PDB entry 7WLC | electron microscopy, 4.00 A resolution | chains E and H of the 3 polymer chains in the assembly

[Chain E]
Protein: Spike protein S1
Organism: Severe acute respiratory syndrome coronavirus 2
UniProt: P0DTC2 (SPIKE_SARS2); residue numbers follow UniProt; this construct covers 330-530
Amino-acid sequence (201 residues; each row starts with the number of its first residue):
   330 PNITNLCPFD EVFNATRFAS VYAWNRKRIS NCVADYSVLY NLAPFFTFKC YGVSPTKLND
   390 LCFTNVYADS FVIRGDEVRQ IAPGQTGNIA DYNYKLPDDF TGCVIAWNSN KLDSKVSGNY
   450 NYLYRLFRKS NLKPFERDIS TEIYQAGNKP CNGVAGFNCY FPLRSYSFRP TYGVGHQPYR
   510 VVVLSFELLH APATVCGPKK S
Disulfide bonds: C336-C361, C379-C432, C391-C525, C480-C488
Sequence notes: variant D339 (Gly in P0DTC2), L371 (Ser in P0DTC2), P373 (Ser in P0DTC2), F375 (Ser in P0DTC2), N417 (Lys in P0DTC2), K440 (Asn in P0DTC2), S446 (Gly in P0DTC2), N477 (Ser in P0DTC2), K478 (Thr in P0DTC2), A484 (Glu in P0DTC2), R493 (Gln in P0DTC2), S496 (Gly in P0DTC2), R498 (Gln in P0DTC2), Y501 (Asn in P0DTC2), H505 (Tyr in P0DTC2)
Swiss-Prot annotation at these positions:
  - region: R403 to D405 (Integrin-binding motif), N448 to F456 (Immunodominant HLA epitope recognized by the CD8+)
  - glycosylation (N-linked (GlcNAc...) asparagine): N331 (complex), N343 (complex)

[Chain H]
Protein: Heavy chain of XGv282
Organism: Homo sapiens
Amino-acid sequence (118 residues; each row starts with the number of its first residue):
     2 VQLVQSGAEV KKPGSSVKVS CKASGDTFSS YTFSWVRQAP GQGLEWMGRS IPIVGKAIYA
    62 QEFQGRVTIS ADRSTTTVYM ELSSLRSDDT AVYYCARDQS GFDFFYYDHW GQGTLVAV
Disulfide bonds: C22-C96

[Interface between chain E and chain H]
Contacting residue pairs - 13 pairs, chain E then chain H:
  K440(E) - F103(H)
  S443(E) - F103(H)
  K444(E) - G102(H)
  V445(E) - G102(H)  hydrogen bond (backbone-backbone)
  V445(E) - F103(H)  hydrophobic
  V445(E) - D104(H)
  S446(E) - G102(H)
  Y449(E) - S31(H)
  Y449(E) - R50(H)
  Y449(E) - I52(H)  hydrophobic
  Y449(E) - I54(H)
  L452(E) - I54(H)  hydrophobic
  F490(E) - R74(H)
Also at the interface, not in a pair above, chain E (10 interface residues in all): L492, S494
Also at the interface, not in a pair above, chain H (10 interface residues in all): V55, Y108

[Overview]
The chain E/chain H interface involves 10 residues from each chain; the contacts include 1 hydrogen bond. The
hydrogen-bonded pair V445(E)-G102(H) is a backbone contact.
Chain E is Spike protein S1 (Severe acute respiratory syndrome coronavirus 2) and chain H is Heavy chain of
XGv282 (Homo sapiens); the structure, SARS-CoV-2 Omicron variant spike RBD in complex with Fab XGv282, was
determined by electron microscopy (same publication as 7WE7, 7WE8, 7WE9, 7WEA, 7WEB, 7WEC and 3 further
entries).
